Entry 5A79 (electron microscopy, 4.10 A resolution (low resolution: residue-level contacts below are approximate; hydrogen-bond / salt-bridge calls are withheld)); this record covers chains A and R.

== Chain A ==
Molecule: Capsid protein
From: Barley stripe mosaic virus
UniProtKB: P04866 (CAPSD_BSMV); numbering as in UniProt (aligned over 1-198)
Chain sequence (198 residues; numbered 1 to 198; the number before each row is that of its first residue):
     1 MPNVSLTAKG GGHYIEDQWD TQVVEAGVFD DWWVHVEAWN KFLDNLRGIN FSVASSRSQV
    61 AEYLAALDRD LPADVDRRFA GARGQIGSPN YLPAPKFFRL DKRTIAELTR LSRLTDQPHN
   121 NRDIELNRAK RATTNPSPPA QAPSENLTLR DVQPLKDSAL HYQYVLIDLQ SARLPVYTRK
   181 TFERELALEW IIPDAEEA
Unresolved in the structure: 1-2, 132-146, 195-198
What the authors report for this chain:
  - conformationally variable residues (side-chain flip): Arg69, Arg122, Arg128
  - binding site for the 3-nt RNA strand (chain R): Asp157, Leu160, His161, Tyr164
  - contacts within the chain: Leu46-Tyr162, Ile49-Tyr162, Phe51-Tyr162, Val60-Tyr162, Leu111-Tyr162, Tyr162-Leu166 (hydrophobic contact)

== Chain R ==
Molecule: 3-nt RNA strand
From: Tobacco mosaic virus (STRAIN OM)
Sequence (3 nucleotides; numbered 1 to 3; the number before each row is that of its first residue):
     1 GAA

== Chain A / chain R interface ==
Residue-residue contacts (13):
  Gln117(A) - A3(R)
  Gln153(A) - G1(R)
  Pro154(A) - A3(R)
  Lys156(A) - G1(R)
  Asp157(A) - G1(R)
  Asp157(A) - A2(R)
  Asp157(A) - A3(R)
  Ser158(A) - A3(R)
  Leu160(A) - G1(R)
  Leu160(A) - A2(R)
  His161(A) - A2(R)
  Gln163(A) - G1(R)
  Tyr164(A) - A2(R)

== Overview ==
10 residues of chain A face 3 of chain R across their interface. From the paper: a binding site for the 3-nt
RNA strand (chain R) at Asp157(A), Leu160(A) and His161(A) among others; conformational variability at
Arg69(A), Arg122(A) and Arg128(A).
Here chain A is Capsid protein (Barley stripe mosaic virus) and chain R is a 3-nt RNA strand (Tobacco mosaic
virus (STRAIN OM)). Entry 5A79 (Novel inter-subunit contacts in Barley Stripe Mosaic Virus revealed by
cryo-EM) was determined by electron microscopy together with 5A7A from the same study.
